8WW7 - chains M and E of the 15 polymer chains in the assembly; structure by electron microscopy, 3.28 A resolution.

== Chain M ==
Molecule: 26-nt DNA strand
Sequence (26 nucleotides; each row starts with the number of its first residue):
     1 TTTTTTTTTTTTTTTTTTTTTTTTTT

== Chain E ==
Name: Putative primase C962R
Source organism: African swine fever virus
Reference sequence: A0A2X0TKI6 (A0A2X0TKI6_ASF); residue numbers follow UniProt; this construct covers 1-962
Sequence (972 residues; row label = number of the first residue in the row):
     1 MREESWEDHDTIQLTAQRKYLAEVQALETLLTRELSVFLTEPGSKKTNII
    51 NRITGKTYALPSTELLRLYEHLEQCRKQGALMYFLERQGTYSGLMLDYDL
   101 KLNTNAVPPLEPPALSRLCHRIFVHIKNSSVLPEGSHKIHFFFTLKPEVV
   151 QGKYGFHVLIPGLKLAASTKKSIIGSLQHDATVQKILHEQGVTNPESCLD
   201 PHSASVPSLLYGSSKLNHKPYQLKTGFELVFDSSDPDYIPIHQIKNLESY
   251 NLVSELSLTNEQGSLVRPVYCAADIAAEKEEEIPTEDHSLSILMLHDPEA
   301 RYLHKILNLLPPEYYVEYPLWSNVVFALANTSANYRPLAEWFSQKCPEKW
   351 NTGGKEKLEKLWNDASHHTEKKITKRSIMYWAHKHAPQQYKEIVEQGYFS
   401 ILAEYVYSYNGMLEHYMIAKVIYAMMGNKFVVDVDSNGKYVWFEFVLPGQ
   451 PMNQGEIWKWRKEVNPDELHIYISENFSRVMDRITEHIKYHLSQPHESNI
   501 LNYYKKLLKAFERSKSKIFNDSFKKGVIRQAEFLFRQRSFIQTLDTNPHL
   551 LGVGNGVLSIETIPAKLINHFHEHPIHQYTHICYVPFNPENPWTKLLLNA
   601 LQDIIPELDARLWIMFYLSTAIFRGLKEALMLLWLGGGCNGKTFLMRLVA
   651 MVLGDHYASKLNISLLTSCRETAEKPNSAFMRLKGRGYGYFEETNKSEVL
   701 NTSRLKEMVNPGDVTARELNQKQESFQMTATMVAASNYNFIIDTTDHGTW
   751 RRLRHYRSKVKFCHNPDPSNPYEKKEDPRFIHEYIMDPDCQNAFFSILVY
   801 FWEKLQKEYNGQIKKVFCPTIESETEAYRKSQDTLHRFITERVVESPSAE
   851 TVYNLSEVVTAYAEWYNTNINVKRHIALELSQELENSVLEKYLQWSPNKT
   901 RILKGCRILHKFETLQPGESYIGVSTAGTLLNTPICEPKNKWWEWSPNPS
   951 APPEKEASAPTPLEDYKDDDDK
Unresolved in the structure: 1-10, 133-138, 270-288, 918-934, 951-972
Differences from the reference sequence: expression tag (963-972)
Ion coordination: Mg2+: Thr-643 (together with AMP-PNP)
Ligand contacts:
  - AMP-PNP (ANP; phosphoaminophosphonic acid-adenylate ester), molecule 1: Ala-600, Asp-603, Ile-604, Gly-638, Cys-639, Asn-640, Gly-641, Lys-642, Thr-643, Phe-644, Asn-737, Phe-762, Lys-775, Glu-776, Asp-777, Pro-778, Arg-779, Phe-780, Ile-781
  - AMP-PNP (ANP), molecule 2: Asn-710, Gly-748, Arg-751, Arg-752

== Chain M / chain E interface ==
Pairs across the interface (7):
  DT2(M) with Lys-675(E), hydrogen bond to the phosphate
  DT3(M) with Lys-675(E), salt bridge to the phosphate
  DT4(M) with Leu-719(E), phosphate contact
  DT5(M) with Pro-676(E), phosphate contact; Leu-719(E), phosphate contact; Asn-720(E), hydrogen bond to the phosphate
  DT6(M) with Asn-720(E), hydrogen bond to the base
Also at the interface, not in a pair above, chain M (7 interface residues in all): DT14, DT21
Also at the interface, not in a pair above, chain E (6 interface residues in all): Arg-513, Lys-525

== Overview ==
7 residues of chain M face 6 of chain E across their interface; the contacts include 3 hydrogen bonds and 1
salt bridge. Polar contacts include DT6(M)/Asn-720(E), DT2(M)/Lys-675(E) and DT5(M)/Asn-720(E). Bound to chain
E: AMP-PNP.
Chain M is a 26-nt DNA strand and chain E is Putative primase C962R (African swine fever virus); the
structure, Structure of AMPPNP-Form AsfvPrimPol Dodecamer, was determined by electron microscopy.
